PDB entry 5GKI | X-ray diffraction, 2.90 A resolution | chains A and D of the 4 polymer chains in the assembly

Chain A:
Name: Endonuclease EndoMS
Organism: Thermococcus kodakarensis KOD1
Notes: EC 3.1.-.-
UniProtKB: Q5JER9 (NUCS_THEKO); residue numbers follow UniProt; this construct covers 1-252
Amino-acid sequence (252 residues; row label = number of the first residue in the row):
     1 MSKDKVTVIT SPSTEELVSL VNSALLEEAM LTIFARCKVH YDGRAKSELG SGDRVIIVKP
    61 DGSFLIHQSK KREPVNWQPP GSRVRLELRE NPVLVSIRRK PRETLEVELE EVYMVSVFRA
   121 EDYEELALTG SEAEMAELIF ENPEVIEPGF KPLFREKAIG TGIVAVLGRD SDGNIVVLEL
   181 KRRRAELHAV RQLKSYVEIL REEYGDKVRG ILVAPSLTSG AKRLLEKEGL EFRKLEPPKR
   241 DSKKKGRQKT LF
Unresolved in the structure: 1, 241-252
Construct notes: engineered mutation Ala165 (Asp in Q5JER9)
Bound ions: Mg2+: Glu179 (shared with 1 residue of chain C; DG6(D) of chain D)

Chain D:
Molecule: 15-nt DNA strand
Sequence (15 nucleotides; each row starts with the number of its first residue):
     1 GGACGGGGCC TAGGC
Bound ions: Mg2+ site 1: DG6 (shared with Glu179(A) of chain A; 1 residue of chain C)

Interface between chain A and chain D:
Contacting residue pairs (48):
  Tyr41(A) - DG8(D)  hydrogen bond to the base
  Arg44(A) - DG8(D)  hydrogen bond to the base
  Arg44(A) - DC9(D)  salt bridge to the phosphate
  Arg44(A) - DC10(D)  salt bridge to the phosphate
  Ala45(A) - DG8(D)  sugar contact
  Lys71(A) - DT11(D)  phosphate contact
  Lys71(A) - DA12(D)  salt bridge to the phosphate
  Arg72(A) - DC10(D)  sugar contact
  Arg72(A) - DT11(D)  hydrogen bond to the phosphate
  Glu73(A) - DC10(D)  phosphate contact
  Glu73(A) - DT11(D)  phosphate contact
  Asn76(A) - DG8(D)  hydrogen bond to the base
  Trp77(A) - DG8(D)  hydrogen bond to the base
  Trp77(A) - DC9(D)  phosphate contact
  Trp77(A) - DC10(D)  hydrogen bond to the phosphate
  Gln78(A) - DG8(D)  hydrogen bond to the base
  Pro79(A) - DG8(D)  base contact
  Pro80(A) - DT11(D)  phosphate contact
  Glu103(A) - DG8(D)  hydrogen bond to the base
  Leu128(A) - DG8(D)  phosphate contact
  Ser131(A) - DG7(D)  phosphate contact
  Glu132(A) - DG6(D)  sugar contact
  Glu132(A) - DG7(D)  hydrogen bond to the phosphate
  Gly162(A) - DG5(D)  phosphate contact
  Ile163(A) - DC4(D)  phosphate contact
  Ile163(A) - DG5(D)  hydrogen bond to the phosphate
  Glu179(A) - DG6(D)  phosphate contact
  Lys181(A) - DG6(D)  salt bridge to the phosphate
  Arg182(A) - DG7(D)  phosphate contact
  Arg182(A) - DG8(D)  sugar contact
  Arg182(A) - DC9(D)  salt bridge to the phosphate
  Arg183(A) - DC9(D)  salt bridge to the phosphate
  Arg184(A) - DA3(D)  salt bridge to the phosphate
  Glu186(A) - DC4(D)  base contact
  Glu186(A) - DG5(D)  base contact
  Leu187(A) - DC4(D)  phosphate contact
  Leu187(A) - DG5(D)  phosphate contact
  His188(A) - DG6(D)  salt bridge to the phosphate
  Arg191(A) - DG5(D)  salt bridge to the phosphate
  Gln192(A) - DG5(D)  sugar contact
  Gln192(A) - DG6(D)  hydrogen bond to the phosphate
  Tyr196(A) - DG5(D)  hydrogen bond to the phosphate
  Thr218(A) - DA3(D)  phosphate contact
  Thr218(A) - DC4(D)  hydrogen bond to the phosphate
  Ser219(A) - DA3(D)  hydrogen bond to the phosphate
  Gly220(A) - DC4(D)  hydrogen bond to the phosphate
  Ala221(A) - DC4(D)  phosphate contact
  Arg223(A) - DC4(D)  salt bridge to the phosphate
Also at the interface, not in a pair above, chain A (35 interface residues in all): Leu105, Leu180
Also at the interface, not in a pair above, chain D (11 interface residues in all): DG2

Summary:
Chain A and chain D form an interface of 35 and 11 residues respectively; the contacts include 15 hydrogen
bonds and 10 salt bridges. Polar contacts include Tyr41(A)-DG8(D), Arg44(A)-DG8(D) and Asn76(A)-DG8(D).
Glu179(A) and DG6(D) form the Mg2+ site 1.
Here chain A is Endonuclease EndoMS (Thermococcus kodakarensis KOD1) and chain D is a 15-nt DNA strand. Entry
5GKI (Structure of EndoMS-dsDNA3 complex) was determined by X-ray diffraction together with 5GKE, 5GKF, 5GKG,
5GKH and 5GKJ from the same study.
